Entry 6N7I (electron microscopy, 3.20 A resolution); this record covers chains D and T of the 7 polymer chains in the assembly.

# Chain D
Protein: DNA primase/helicase
Source organism: Enterobacteria phage T7
Notes: EC 2.7.7.-, 3.6.4.12
UniProtKB: P03692 (PRIM_BPT7); residues 1-566 here = UniProt positions 1-566
Sequence (566 residues; each row starts with the number of its first residue):
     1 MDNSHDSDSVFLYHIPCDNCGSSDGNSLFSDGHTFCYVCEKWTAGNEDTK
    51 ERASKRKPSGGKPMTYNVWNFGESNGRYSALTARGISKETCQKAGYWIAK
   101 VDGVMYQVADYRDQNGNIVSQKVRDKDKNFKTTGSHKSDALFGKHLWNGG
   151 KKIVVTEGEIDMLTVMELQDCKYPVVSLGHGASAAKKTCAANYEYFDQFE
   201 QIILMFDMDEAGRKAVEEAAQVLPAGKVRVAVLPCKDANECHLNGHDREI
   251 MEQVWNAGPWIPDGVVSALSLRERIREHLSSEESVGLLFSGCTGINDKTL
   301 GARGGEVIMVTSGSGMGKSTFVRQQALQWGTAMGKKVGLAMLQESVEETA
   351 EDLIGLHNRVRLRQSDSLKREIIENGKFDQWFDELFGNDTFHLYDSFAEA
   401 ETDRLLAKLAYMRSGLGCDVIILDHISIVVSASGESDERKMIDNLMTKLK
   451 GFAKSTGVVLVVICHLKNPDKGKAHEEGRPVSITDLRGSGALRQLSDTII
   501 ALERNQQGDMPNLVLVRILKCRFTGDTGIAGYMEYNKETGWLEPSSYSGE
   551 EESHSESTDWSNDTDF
Not modelled in the structure: 1-262, 281-284, 397-401, 432-438, 550-566
Construct notes: engineered mutation Gln343 (Glu in P03692)
Bound ions: Mg2+: Ser319, Gln343 (together with dTTP)
Ligand contacts:
  - dTTP (TTP), molecule 1: Gly313, Ser314, Gly315, Met316, Gly317, Lys318, Ser319, Thr320, Gln343, Arg361, Gln364, His465, Arg504, Pro511, Asn512, Val514, Tyr535, Lys537, Leu542
  - dTTP (TTP), molecule 2: Gln494, Lys520, Cys521, Arg522, Thr524, Gly525
Swiss-Prot annotation at these positions:
  - zinc finger: Cys17 to Cys39 (C4-like)
  - region: Glu550 to Phe566 (Binding to viral DNA polymerase)
  - binding site (Zn(2+)): Cys17, Cys20, Cys36, Cys39
  - binding site (Mg(2+)): Glu157, Asp207, Asp237
  - binding site (ATP): Ser312 to Ser319
  - site (dTTP/dATP binding): Arg361, His465, Arg504, Arg522, Tyr535
What the authors report for this chain:
  - binding site for the 25-nt DNA strand (chain T): Lys467, Asn468, Arg487, Gly488, Gly490
  - binding site for dTTP: Arg504, Arg522, Tyr535
  - mutagenesis - E343Q: abolished catalytic activity (citing earlier work)
  - mutagenesis - E343Q: increased binding to the 25-nt DNA strand (chain T) (citing earlier work)
  - Mg2+ coordination through a water molecule: Asp424 (proposed by the authors, not directly observed)
  - catalytic residues: His465, Gln494
  - specificity-determining residues: His33 (citing earlier work)

# Chain T
Molecule: 25-nt DNA strand
Sequence (25 nucleotides; each row starts with the number of its first residue; numbers below 1 keep their minus sign (DT-1 is residue -1)):
    -1 TGGTCTTTTTTTTTTTTTTTTTTTT
Not modelled in the structure: -1 to 3, 19-23

# How chain D and chain T interact
Contacting residue pairs (13):
  Arg439(D) - DT8(T)  hydrogen bond to the base
  Arg439(D) - DT9(T)  hydrogen bond to the sugar
  Arg439(D) - DT10(T)  sugar contact
  Lys467(D) - DT11(T)  salt bridge to the phosphate
  Asn468(D) - DT12(T)  hydrogen bond to the phosphate
  Leu486(D) - DT11(T)  phosphate contact
  Arg487(D) - DT11(T)  phosphate contact
  Arg487(D) - DT12(T)  salt bridge to the phosphate
  Gly488(D) - DT10(T)  sugar contact
  Gly488(D) - DT11(T)  hydrogen bond to the phosphate
  Ser489(D) - DT10(T)  sugar contact
  Ser489(D) - DT11(T)  phosphate contact
  Gly490(D) - DT10(T)  phosphate contact
Also at the interface, not in a pair above, chain T (6 interface residues in all): DT13

# In short
Chain D and chain T form an interface of 8 and 6 residues respectively, with 4 hydrogen bonds and 2 salt
bridges. Polar contacts include Arg439(D)-DT8(T), Arg439(D)-DT9(T) and Asn468(D)-DT12(T). Ligands of chain D:
dTTP. The paper reports catalytic residues His465(D) and Gln494(D); E343Q of chain D abolishes catalytic
activity.
Here chain D is DNA primase/helicase (Enterobacteria phage T7) and chain T is a 25-nt DNA strand. Entry 6N7I
(Structure of bacteriophage T7 E343Q mutant gp4 helicase-primase in complex with ssDNA, dTTP, AC dinucleotide
and ...) was determined by electron microscopy together with 6N7N, 6N7S, 6N7T, 6N7V, 6N7W, 6N9U and 3 further
entries from the same study.
